PDB entry 2WQA | X-ray diffraction, 2.85 A resolution | chains B and D of the 6 polymer chains in the assembly

[Chain B (and D)]
Name: Transthyretin
From: Homo sapiens
Notes: chain D of this document is another copy of the same molecule, construct and numbering; everything in this record applies to it too
Reference sequence: P02766 (TTHY_HUMAN); residues 1-127 here correspond to UniProt positions 21-147 (UniProt number = residue number + 20)
Amino-acid sequence (129 residues; each row starts with the number of its first residue; numbers below 1 keep their minus sign (Gly-1 is residue -1)):
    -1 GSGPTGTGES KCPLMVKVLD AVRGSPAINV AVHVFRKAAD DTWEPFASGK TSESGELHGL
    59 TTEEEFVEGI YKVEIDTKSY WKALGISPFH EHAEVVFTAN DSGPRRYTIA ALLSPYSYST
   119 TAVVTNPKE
Not modelled in the structure: -1 to 0, 2-8, 125-127 (chain D: -1 to 9, 125-127)
Differences from the reference sequence: expression tag (-1 to 0)

[Interface between chain B and chain D]
Residue-residue contacts - 13 pairs, chain B then chain D:
  Lys15(B) with Lys15(D)
  Leu17(B) with Val121(D), hydrophobic
  Gly22(B) with Ala120(D); Val121(D); Val122(D), hydrogen bond (backbone-backbone)
  Ser23(B) with Val121(D)
  Pro24(B) with Val121(D)
  Leu110(B) with Thr119(D)
  Thr119(B) with Leu110(D)
  Ala120(B) with Gly22(D)
  Val121(B) with Leu17(D), hydrophobic; Gly22(D)
  Val122(B) with Gly22(D), hydrogen bond (backbone-backbone)
Other interface residues (no listed pair), chain B (11 interface residues in all): Ser117
Other interface residues (no listed pair), chain D (12 interface residues in all): Ser23, Pro24, Ser117, Thr123

[Summary]
The interface between chain B and chain D involves 11 residues on one side and 12 on the other; the contacts
include 2 hydrogen bonds. The hydrogen-bonded pair Gly22(B)-Val122(D) is a backbone contact.
Chain B and chain D are both Transthyretin (Homo sapiens); the structure, Complex of TTR and RBP4 and Oleic
Acid, was determined by X-ray diffraction.
